5VJH - chains D and P of the 7 polymer chains in the assembly; structure by electron microscopy, 4.00 A resolution.

== Chain D ==
Molecule: Heat shock protein 104
Source organism: Saccharomyces cerevisiae (strain ATCC 204508 / S288c)
Reference sequence: P31539 (HS104_YEAST); residue numbers follow UniProt; this construct covers 1-908
Sequence (908 residues; each row starts with the number of its first residue):
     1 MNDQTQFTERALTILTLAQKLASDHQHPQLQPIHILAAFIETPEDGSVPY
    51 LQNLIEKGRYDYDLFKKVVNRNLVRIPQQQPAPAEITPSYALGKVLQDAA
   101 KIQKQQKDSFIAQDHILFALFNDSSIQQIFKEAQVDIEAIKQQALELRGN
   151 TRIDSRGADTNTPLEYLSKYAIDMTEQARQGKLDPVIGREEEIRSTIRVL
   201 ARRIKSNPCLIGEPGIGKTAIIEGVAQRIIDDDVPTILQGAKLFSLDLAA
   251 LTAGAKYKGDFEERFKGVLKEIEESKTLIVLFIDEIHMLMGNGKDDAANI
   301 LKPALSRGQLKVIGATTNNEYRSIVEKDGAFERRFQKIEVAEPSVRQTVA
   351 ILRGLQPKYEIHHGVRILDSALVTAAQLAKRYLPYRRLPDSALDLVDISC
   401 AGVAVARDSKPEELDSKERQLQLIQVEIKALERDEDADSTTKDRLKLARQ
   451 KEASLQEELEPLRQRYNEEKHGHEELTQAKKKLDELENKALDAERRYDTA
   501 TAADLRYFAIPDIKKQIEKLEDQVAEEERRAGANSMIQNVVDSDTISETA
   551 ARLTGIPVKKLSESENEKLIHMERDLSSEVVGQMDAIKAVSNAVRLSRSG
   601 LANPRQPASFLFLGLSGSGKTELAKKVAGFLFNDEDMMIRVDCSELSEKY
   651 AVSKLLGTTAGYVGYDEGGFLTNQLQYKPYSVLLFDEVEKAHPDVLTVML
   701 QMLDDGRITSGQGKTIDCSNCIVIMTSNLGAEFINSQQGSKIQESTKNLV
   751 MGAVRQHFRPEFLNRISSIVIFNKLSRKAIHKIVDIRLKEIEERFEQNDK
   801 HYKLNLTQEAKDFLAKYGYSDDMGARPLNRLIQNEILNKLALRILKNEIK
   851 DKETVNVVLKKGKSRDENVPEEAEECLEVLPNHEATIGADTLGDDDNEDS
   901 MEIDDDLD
Not modelled in the structure: 1-164, 411-537, 860-873, 885-908
Ligand contacts:
  - ATP-gamma-S (AGS; phosphothiophosphoric acid-adenylate ester), molecule 1: Asp-184, Pro-185, Val-186, Ile-187, Arg-189, Pro-214, Gly-215, Ile-216, Gly-217, Lys-218, Thr-219, Ala-220, Asp-284, Thr-317, Ile-351, Leu-355, Pro-389, Leu-393
  - ATP-gamma-S (AGS), molecule 2: Ile-204, Lys-205, Ala-330, Arg-333, Arg-334
  - ATP-gamma-S (AGS), molecule 3: Glu-579, Val-580, Val-581, Gln-583, Leu-615, Ser-616, Gly-617, Ser-618, Gly-619, Lys-620, Thr-621, Glu-622, Asn-728, Leu-775, Ile-783, Arg-787, Ala-825, Arg-826, Asn-829
  - ATP-gamma-S (AGS), molecule 4: Leu-700, Asp-704, Glu-761, Arg-765
Curated features (UniProtKB/Swiss-Prot):
  - region: Asp-905 to Asp-908 (Interaction surface for TPR repeats)
  - motif: Asn-773 to Lys-789 (Nuclear localization signal)
  - binding site (ATP): Gly-212 to Thr-219, Gly-614 to Thr-621
  - modified residue: Met-1 (N-acetylmethionine), Ser-206 (Phosphoserine), Ser-306 (Phosphoserine), Thr-499 (Phosphothreonine), Ser-535 (Phosphoserine)
  - cross-link (Glycyl lysine isopeptide (Lys-Gly)): Lys-442 (interchain with G-Cter in ubiquitin), Lys-620 (interchain with G-Cter in ubiquitin)
  - mutagenesis: Asp-184 (D184A/D/F/N/L/Q/S: Confers resistance to prion-curing by guanidine; D184K/W/Y: Impairs prion propagation), Gly-217 (G217S: Largely reduces ATP hydrolysis. Alters bud morphology and causes septin mislocalization; when associated with I-499; G217V: Completely abolishes ATP hydrolysis), Lys-218 (K218T: Abolishes substrate binding. Unable to confer thermotolerance. Reduces ATP hydrolysis by 98%; when associated with T-315. Completely abolishes ATPase activity; when associated with T-620), Tyr-257 (Y257A: Reduces thermotolerance 10-fold), Glu-285 (E285Q: In HSP104(TRAP); completely abolishes ATP hydrolysis, but does not affect nucleotide binding, thus keeping HSP104 in an ATP-bound state; when associated with Q-687), Ala-315 (A315T: Reduces ATP hydrolysis by 98%; when associated with T-218), Thr-317 (T317A: Reduces rate of ATP hydrolysis at NBD1 nearly 10-fold. No effect on oligomerization), Arg-334 (R334M: Reduces ATPase activity by 80%. Impairs oligomerization), Arg-419 (R419M: Reduces ATPase activity by 80%), Arg-444 (R444M: Reduces ATPase activity by 80%), Leu-462 (L462R: Impairs prion propagation, but does not affect thermotolerance), Arg-495 (R495M: Increases ATPase activity 3-fold), 18 further mutagenesis entries in UniProt
From the paper describing this entry:
  - binding site for FITC casein (chain P): Tyr-257, Lys-649, Tyr-650, Val-663
  - self-association interface (contacts with another copy of this molecule): Lys-256
  - binding site for ATP-gamma-S: Arg-333, Arg-334, Arg-765, Arg-826
  - mutagenesis - N728A (Kd 33nM): increased binding to ATP
  - mutagenesis - T317A (Kd > 2muM): unchanged binding to ATP
  - mutagenesis - T317A (Kd 1.4muM): decreased binding to ATPgammaS
  - mutagenesis - N728A (Kd 16-20nM): unchanged binding to ATPgammaS
  - mutagenesis - T317A (Kd 1.4muM): decreased binding to ATP-gamma-S
  - mutagenesis - N728A (Kd 16-20nM): unchanged binding to ATP-gamma-S

== Chain P ==
Molecule: FITC casein
Source organism: Bos taurus
Sequence (26 residues; numbered 1 to 26; the number before each row is that of its first residue; X marks 26 residues of unknown identity (built as UNK)):
     1 XXXXXXXXXXXXXXXXXXXXXXXXXX

== Interface between chain D and chain P ==
Chain D side of the interface, 8 residues: Ala-255, Lys-256, Tyr-257, Lys-258, Lys-649, Gly-661, Tyr-662, Val-663

== In short ==
Chain D and chain P make no direct contact in this assembly. Chain D binds 4 copies of ATP-gamma-S. The paper
reports a binding site for FITC casein (chain P) at Tyr-257(D), Lys-649(D) and Tyr-650(D) among others; N728A
of chain D increases binding to ATP.
Here chain D is Heat shock protein 104 (Saccharomyces cerevisiae (strain ATCC 204508 / S288c)) and chain P is
FITC casein (Bos taurus). Entry 5VJH (Closed State CryoEM Reconstruction of Hsp104:ATPyS and FITC casein) was
determined by electron microscopy (same publication as 5VY9, 5VY8 and 5VYA).
